PDB entry 9VMX | electron microscopy, 3.20 A resolution | chains A and B of the 6 polymer chains in the assembly

== Chain A (and B) ==
Protein: Piezo-type mechanosensitive ion channel component 1
From: Homo sapiens
Notes: chain B of this document is another copy of the same molecule, construct and numbering; everything in this record applies to it too
UniProt: Q92508 (PIEZ1_HUMAN); the construct has insertions or renumbered stretches relative to UniProt, so the offset changes along the chain: 1-712 = UniProt 1-712; 767-857 = UniProt 789-879; 880-2521 = UniProt 880-2521
Sequence (2521 residues; numbered 1 to 2521 plus 76 insertion-coded residues; 76 numbers in that range are skipped by the numbering (no residue carries them; nothing is unmodelled there); the number before each row is that of its first residue; a row labelled like 712A-712Z holds insertion residues (712A, then the next letters in order)):
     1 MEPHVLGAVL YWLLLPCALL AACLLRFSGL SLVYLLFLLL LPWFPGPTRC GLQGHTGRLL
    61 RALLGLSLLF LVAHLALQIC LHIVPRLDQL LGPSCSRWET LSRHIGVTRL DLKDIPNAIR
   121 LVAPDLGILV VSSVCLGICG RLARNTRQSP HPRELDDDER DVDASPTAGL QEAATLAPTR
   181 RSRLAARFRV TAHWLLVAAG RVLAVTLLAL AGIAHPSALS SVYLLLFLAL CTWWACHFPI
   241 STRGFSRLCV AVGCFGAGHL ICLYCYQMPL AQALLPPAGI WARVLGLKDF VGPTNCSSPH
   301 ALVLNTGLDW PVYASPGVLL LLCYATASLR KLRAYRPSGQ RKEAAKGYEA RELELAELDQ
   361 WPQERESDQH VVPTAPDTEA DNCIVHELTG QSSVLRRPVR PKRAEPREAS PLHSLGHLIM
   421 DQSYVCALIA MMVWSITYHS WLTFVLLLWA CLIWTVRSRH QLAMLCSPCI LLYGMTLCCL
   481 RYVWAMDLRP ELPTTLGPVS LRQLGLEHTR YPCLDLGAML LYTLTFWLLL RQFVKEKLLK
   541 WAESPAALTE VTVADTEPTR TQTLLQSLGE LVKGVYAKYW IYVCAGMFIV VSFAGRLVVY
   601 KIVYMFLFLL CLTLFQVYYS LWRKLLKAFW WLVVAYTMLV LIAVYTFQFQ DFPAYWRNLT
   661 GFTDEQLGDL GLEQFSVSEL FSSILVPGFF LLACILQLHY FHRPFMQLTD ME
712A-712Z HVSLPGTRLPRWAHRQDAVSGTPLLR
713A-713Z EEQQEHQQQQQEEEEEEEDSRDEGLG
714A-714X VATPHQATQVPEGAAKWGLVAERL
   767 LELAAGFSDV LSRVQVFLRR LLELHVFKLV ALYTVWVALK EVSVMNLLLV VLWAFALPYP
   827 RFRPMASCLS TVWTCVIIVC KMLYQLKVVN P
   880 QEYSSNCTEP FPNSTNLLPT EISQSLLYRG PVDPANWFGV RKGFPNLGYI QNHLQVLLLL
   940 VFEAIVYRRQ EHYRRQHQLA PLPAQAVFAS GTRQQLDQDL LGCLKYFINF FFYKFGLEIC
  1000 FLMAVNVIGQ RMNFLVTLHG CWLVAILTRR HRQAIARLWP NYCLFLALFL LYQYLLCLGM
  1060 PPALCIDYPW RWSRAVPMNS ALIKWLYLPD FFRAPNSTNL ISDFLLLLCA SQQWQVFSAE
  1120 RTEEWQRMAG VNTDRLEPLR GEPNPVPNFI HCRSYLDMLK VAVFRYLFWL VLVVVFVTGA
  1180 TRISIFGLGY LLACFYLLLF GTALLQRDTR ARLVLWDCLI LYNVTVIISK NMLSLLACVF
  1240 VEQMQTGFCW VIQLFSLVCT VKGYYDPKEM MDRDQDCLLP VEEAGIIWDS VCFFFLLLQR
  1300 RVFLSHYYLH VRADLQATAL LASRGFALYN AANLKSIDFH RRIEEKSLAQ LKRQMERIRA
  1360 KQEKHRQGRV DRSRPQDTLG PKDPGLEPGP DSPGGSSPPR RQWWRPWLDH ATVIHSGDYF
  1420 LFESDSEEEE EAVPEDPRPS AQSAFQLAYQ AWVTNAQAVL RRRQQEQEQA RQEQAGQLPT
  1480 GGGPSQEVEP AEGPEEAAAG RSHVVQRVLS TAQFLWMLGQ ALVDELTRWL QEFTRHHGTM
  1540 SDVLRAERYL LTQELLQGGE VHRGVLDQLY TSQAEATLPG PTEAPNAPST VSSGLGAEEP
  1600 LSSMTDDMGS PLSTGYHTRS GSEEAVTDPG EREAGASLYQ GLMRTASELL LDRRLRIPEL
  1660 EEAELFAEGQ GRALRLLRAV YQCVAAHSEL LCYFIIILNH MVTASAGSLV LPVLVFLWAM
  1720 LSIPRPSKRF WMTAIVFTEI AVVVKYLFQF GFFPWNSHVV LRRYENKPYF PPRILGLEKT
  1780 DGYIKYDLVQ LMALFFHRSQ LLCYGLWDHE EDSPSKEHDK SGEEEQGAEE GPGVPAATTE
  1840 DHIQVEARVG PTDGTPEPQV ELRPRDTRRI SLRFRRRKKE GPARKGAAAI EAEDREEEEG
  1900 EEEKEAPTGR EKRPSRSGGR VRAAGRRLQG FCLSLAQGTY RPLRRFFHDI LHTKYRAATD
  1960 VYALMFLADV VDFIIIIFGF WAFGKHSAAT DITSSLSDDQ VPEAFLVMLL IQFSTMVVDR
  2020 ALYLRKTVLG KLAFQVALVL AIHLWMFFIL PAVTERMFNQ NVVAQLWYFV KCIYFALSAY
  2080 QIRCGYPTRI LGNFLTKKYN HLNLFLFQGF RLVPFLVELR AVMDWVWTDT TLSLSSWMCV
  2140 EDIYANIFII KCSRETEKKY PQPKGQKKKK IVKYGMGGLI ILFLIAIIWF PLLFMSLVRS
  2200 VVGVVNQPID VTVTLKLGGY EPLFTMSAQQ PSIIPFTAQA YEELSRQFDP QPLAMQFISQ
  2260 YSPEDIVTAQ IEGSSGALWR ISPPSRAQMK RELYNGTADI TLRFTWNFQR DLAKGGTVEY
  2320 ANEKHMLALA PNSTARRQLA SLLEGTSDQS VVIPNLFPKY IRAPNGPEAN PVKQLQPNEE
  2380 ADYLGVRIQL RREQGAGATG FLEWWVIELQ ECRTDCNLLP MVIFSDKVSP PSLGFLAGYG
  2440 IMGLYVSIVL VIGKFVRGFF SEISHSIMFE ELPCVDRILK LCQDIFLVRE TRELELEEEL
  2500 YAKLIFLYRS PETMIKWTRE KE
Unresolved in the structure: 1-569, 645-677, 712A-712Z, 713A-713Z, 714A-714X, 880-914, 957-969, 1059-1095, 1122-1153, 1234-1282, 1371-1407, 1428-1512, 1569-1644, 1748-1778, 1804-1939, 1981-1998, 2051-2059, 2395-2399
Disulfide bonds: Cys-2411/Cys-2415
Ligand contacts:
  - L9Q ((1S)-2-{[(S)-(2-aminoethoxy)(hydroxy)phosphoryl]oxy}-1-[(octadecanoyloxy)methyl]ethyl (9Z)-octadec-9-enoate), molecule 1: Gly-2108, Arg-2110, Leu-2111, Val-2112, Pro-2113, Ile-2451, Phe-2454, Phe-2458
  - L9Q, molecule 2: Leu-2449, Val-2450, Gly-2452, Lys-2453, Arg-2456, Ser-2460
UniProt features mapped onto this chain:
  - modified residue: Thr-712V (Phosphothreonine), Ser-713T (Phosphoserine), Ser-1391 (Phosphoserine), Ser-1396 (Phosphoserine), Ser-1636 (Phosphoserine), Ser-1646 (Phosphoserine), Thr-1854 (Phosphothreonine)
  - glycosylation (N-linked (GlcNAc...) asparagine): Asn-295, Asn-2294

== Interface between chain A and chain B ==
Residue-residue contacts - 83 pairs, chain A then chain B:
  Asp-1408(A) with Pro-2160(B); Gln-2161(B)
  His-1409(A) with Gln-2161(B), hydrogen bond (backbone-backbone); Pro-2162(B)
  Ala-1410(A) with Glu-2156(B)
  Val-1412(A) with Lys-2163(B)
  His-1414(A) with Arg-2153(B), hydrogen bond
  Asp-1417(A) with Arg-2518(B), salt bridge
  Tyr-1418(A) with Glu-2511(B), hydrogen bond; Ile-2514(B)
  Leu-2005(A) with Trp-2188(B), hydrogen bond (backbone-side chain); Leu-2191(B), hydrophobic; Leu-2192(B), hydrophobic; Ser-2195(B)
  Leu-2009(A) with Trp-2188(B), hydrophobic
  Phe-2012(A) with Ile-2184(B), hydrophobic
  Arg-2110(A) with Arg-2456(B), hydrogen bond (backbone-side chain)
  Phe-2114(A) with Leu-2183(B), hydrophobic; Ile-2451(B); Gly-2452(B); Val-2455(B), hydrophobic
  Val-2116(A) with Arg-2456(B)
  Glu-2117(A) with Val-2455(B); Arg-2456(B), salt bridge; Phe-2459(B)
  Leu-2118(A) with Leu-2183(B), hydrophobic
  Val-2121(A) with Gly-2176(B); Ile-2179(B), hydrophobic
  Trp-2124(A) with Lys-2167(B); Lys-2172(B), hydrogen bond (backbone-side chain)
  Val-2125(A) with Lys-2172(B); Tyr-2173(B), hydrophobic; Gly-2176(B)
  Trp-2126(A) with Tyr-2173(B), hydrophobic
  Thr-2127(A) with Lys-2172(B), hydrogen bond (backbone-side chain)
  Asp-2128(A) with Lys-2166(B), salt bridge
  Thr-2129(A) with Lys-2166(B); Lys-2167(B), hydrogen bond (backbone-backbone); Lys-2172(B)
  Thr-2130(A) with Gly-2164(B); Lys-2166(B)
  Leu-2133(A) with Ile-2179(B), hydrophobic
  Met-2137(A) with Phe-2459(B), hydrophobic; Ile-2462(B)
  Cys-2138(A) with Ile-2462(B); Ile-2466(B), hydrophobic
  Asp-2141(A) with Ser-2460(B); Glu-2461(B); Ile-2462(B); Ser-2463(B), hydrogen bond
  Ile-2142(A) with Ser-2463(B)
  Gln-2228(A) with Lys-2215(B)
  Glu-2271(A) with Glu-2220(B)
  Ser-2273(A) with Glu-2220(B); Ser-2281(B), hydrogen bond
  Ser-2274(A) with Glu-2220(B); Arg-2279(B); Ser-2281(B)
  Gly-2275(A) with Arg-2279(B); Ser-2281(B); Pro-2282(B)
  Ala-2276(A) with Arg-2279(B), hydrogen bond (backbone-backbone)
  Leu-2311(A) with Val-2317(B), hydrophobic
  Tyr-2319(A) with Tyr-2319(B)
  Trp-2403(A) with Pro-2282(B)
  Phe-2468(A) with His-2464(B)
  Glu-2469(A) with His-2464(B), salt bridge
  Glu-2497(A) with Lys-2163(B); Gly-2164(B), hydrogen bond (side chain-backbone)
  Phe-2505(A) with Ile-2514(B), hydrophobic
  Tyr-2507(A) with Ser-2463(B); Ile-2466(B), hydrophobic; Met-2467(B)
  Arg-2508(A) with Ile-2466(B); Met-2467(B); Glu-2470(B); Pro-2472(B); Ile-2514(B)
  Ser-2509(A) with Glu-2511(B); Ile-2514(B)
  Pro-2510(A) with Met-2467(B), hydrophobic; Pro-2510(B)
  Glu-2511(A) with Glu-2511(B)
Also at the interface, not in a pair above, chain A (57 interface residues in all): Pro-2001, Leu-2008, Pro-2113, Leu-2131, Leu-2277, Phe-2454, Ser-2465, Leu-2493, Glu-2498, Ile-2504, Thr-2512
Also at the interface, not in a pair above, chain B (55 interface residues in all): Gln-2165, Lys-2169, Met-2175, Ile-2180, Ile-2186, Ile-2280, Ser-2284, Val-2448, Leu-2449, Lys-2453, Thr-2517

== In short ==
The interface between chain A and chain B involves 57 residues on one side and 55 on the other; the contacts
include 12 hydrogen bonds and 4 salt bridges. Polar contacts include Asp-1417(A)/Arg-2518(B),
Glu-2117(A)/Arg-2456(B) and Asp-2128(A)/Lys-2166(B). Ligands of chain A: compound L9Q.
Chain A and chain B are both Piezo-type mechanosensitive ion channel component 1 (Homo sapiens); the
structure, Human PIEZO1-E756del-MDFIC, was determined by electron microscopy.
